PDB entry 8THC | electron microscopy, 3.67 A resolution | chains A and B of the 8 polymer chains in the assembly

Chain A:
Protein: ELG1 isoform 1
Organism: Saccharomyces cerevisiae
UniProt: A0A8H4F7G7 (A0A8H4F7G7_YEASX); residues 1-791 here = UniProt positions 1-791
Chain sequence (791 residues; numbered 1 to 791; the number before each row is that of its first residue):
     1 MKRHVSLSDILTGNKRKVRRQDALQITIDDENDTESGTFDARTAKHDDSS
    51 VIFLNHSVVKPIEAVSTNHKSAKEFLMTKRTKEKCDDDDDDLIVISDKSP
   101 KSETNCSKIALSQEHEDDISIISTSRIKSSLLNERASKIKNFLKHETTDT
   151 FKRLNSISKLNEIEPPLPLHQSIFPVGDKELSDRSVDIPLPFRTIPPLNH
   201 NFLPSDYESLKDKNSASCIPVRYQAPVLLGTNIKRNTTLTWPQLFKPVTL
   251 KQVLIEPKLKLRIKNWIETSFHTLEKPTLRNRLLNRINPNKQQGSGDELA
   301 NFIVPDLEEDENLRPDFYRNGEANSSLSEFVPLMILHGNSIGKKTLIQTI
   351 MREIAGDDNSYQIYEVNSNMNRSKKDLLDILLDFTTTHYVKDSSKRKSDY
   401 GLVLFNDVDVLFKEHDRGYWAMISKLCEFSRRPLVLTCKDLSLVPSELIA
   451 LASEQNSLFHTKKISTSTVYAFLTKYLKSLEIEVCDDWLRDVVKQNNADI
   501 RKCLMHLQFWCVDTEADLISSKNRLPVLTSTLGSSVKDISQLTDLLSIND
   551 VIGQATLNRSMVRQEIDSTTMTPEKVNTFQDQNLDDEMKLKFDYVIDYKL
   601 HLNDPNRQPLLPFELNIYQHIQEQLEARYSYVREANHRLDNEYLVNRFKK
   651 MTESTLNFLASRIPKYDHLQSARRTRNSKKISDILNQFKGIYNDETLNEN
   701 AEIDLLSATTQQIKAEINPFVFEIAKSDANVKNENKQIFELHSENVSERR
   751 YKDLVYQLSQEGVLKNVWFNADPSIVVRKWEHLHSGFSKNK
Unresolved in the structure: 1-175, 279-328, 392-397, 663-698, 734-768, 782-791
Residues lining bound ligands: ATP-gamma-S (AGS; phosphothiophosphoric acid-adenylate ester): Pro242, Gln243, Phe245, Lys246, Pro247, Gln252, Val253, Leu254, Ser340, Ile341, Gly342, Lys343, Lys344, Thr345, Asp407, Lys439, Phe472, Tyr476, Ile500, Arg501

Chain B:
Protein: Replication factor C subunit 4
Organism: Saccharomyces cerevisiae
UniProt: P40339 (RFC4_YEAST); residues 1-323 here = UniProt positions 1-323
Chain sequence (323 residues; each row starts with the number of its first residue):
     1 MSKTLSLQLPWVEKYRPQVLSDIVGNKETIDRLQQIAKDGNMPHMIISGM
    51 PGIGKTTSVHCLAHELLGRSYADGVLELNASDDRGIDVVRNQIKHFAQKK
   101 LHLPPGKHKIVILDEADSMTAGAQQALRRTMELYSNSTRFAFACNQSNKI
   151 IEPLQSRCAILRYSKLSDEDVLKRLLQIIKLEDVKYTNDGLEAIIFTAEG
   201 DMRQAINNLQSTVAGHGLVNADNVFKIVDSPHPLIVKKMLLASNLEDSIQ
   251 ILRTDLWKKGYSSIDIVTTSFRVTKNLAQVKESVRLEMIKEIGLTHMRIL
   301 EGVGTYLQLASMLAKIHKLNNKA
Unresolved in the structure: 1-5
Metal / ion sites: Mg2+: Thr56 (together with ATP-gamma-S)
Residues lining bound ligands:
  - ATP-gamma-S (AGS; phosphothiophosphoric acid-adenylate ester), molecule 1: Val12, Arg16, Pro17, Asp22, Ile23, Val24, Gly25, Pro51, Gly52, Ile53, Gly54, Lys55, Thr56, Thr57, Asn145, Leu166, Met202, Arg203
  - ATP-gamma-S (AGS), molecule 2: Arg128, Arg129, Glu132, Arg157
UniProt features mapped onto this chain:
  - binding site (ATP): Val12, Val24, Gly49 to Thr57, Asn145, Arg203

Chain A / chain B interface:
Pairs across the interface (127; chain A residue first):
  Arg193(A) with Glu246(B), salt bridge
  Ile195(A) with Gln250(B)
  Pro196(A) with Gln250(B), hydrogen bond (backbone-side chain)
  Leu198(A) with Asp247(B); Gln250(B); Ile251(B), hydrophobic
  His200(A) with Ile235(B); Asp255(B), salt bridge
  Phe202(A) with Leu234(B), hydrophobic; Ile235(B), hydrophobic
  Asp206(A) with Leu234(B)
  Tyr207(A) with Ala221(B), hydrophobic; Asp222(B); Phe225(B), hydrophobic; His232(B); Leu234(B), hydrophobic
  Ser209(A) with Lys237(B), hydrogen bond; Asn276(B)
  Leu210(A) with Phe196(B); Phe225(B), hydrophobic; Leu234(B), hydrophobic; Asn276(B), hydrogen bond (backbone-side chain)
  Lys211(A) with Glu192(B); Asn276(B)
  Asp212(A) with Asn276(B)
  Lys213(A) with Asn276(B); Ala278(B)
  Arg222(A) with Glu28(B), salt bridge
  Thr237(A) with Asn41(B), hydrogen bond (backbone-side chain)
  Thr238(A) with Asn41(B), hydrogen bond (backbone-side chain); His108(B); Arg139(B), hydrogen bond (backbone-side chain)
  Leu239(A) with Asn41(B), hydrogen bond (backbone-side chain); Asn136(B)
  Thr240(A) with Ser135(B), hydrogen bond; Arg139(B), hydrogen bond
  Gln243(A) with Glu132(B), hydrogen bond (side chain-backbone); Ser135(B)
  Asn367(A) with Arg129(B); Leu133(B)
  Ser368(A) with Arg90(B), hydrogen bond (backbone-side chain); Gln125(B), hydrogen bond (side chain-backbone); Ala126(B); Arg129(B)
  Asn369(A) with Arg90(B); Thr130(B)
  Met370(A) with Arg90(B), hydrogen bond (backbone-side chain)
  Asn371(A) with Arg90(B)
  Asn406(A) with Arg129(B), hydrogen bond
  Asp407(A) with Gln125(B); Arg128(B), salt bridge; Arg129(B)
  Asp409(A) with Arg128(B), salt bridge
  Val410(A) with Gln125(B)
  Phe412(A) with Ile86(B), hydrophobic; Gly122(B)
  His415(A) with Ile86(B); Arg90(B)
  Asp416(A) with Arg90(B), salt bridge
  Asn497(A) with Glu152(B)
  Asp499(A) with Glu152(B)
  Arg501(A) with Glu132(B), salt bridge; Ser156(B), hydrogen bond; Arg157(B)
  Lys502(A) with Gln155(B); Ser156(B); Ile160(B)
  Met505(A) with Pro43(B), hydrophobic; His44(B); Cys158(B); Ala159(B)
  Gln508(A) with Asn41(B); Pro43(B)
  Phe509(A) with Leu33(B), hydrophobic; Pro43(B), hydrophobic; Ala159(B), hydrophobic; Leu161(B), hydrophobic
  Trp510(A) with Glu28(B); Arg32(B), hydrogen bond (backbone-side chain)
  Val512(A) with Arg32(B); Ile36(B), hydrophobic
  Asp513(A) with Gln35(B), hydrogen bond (backbone-side chain)
  Thr514(A) with Asp31(B), hydrogen bond; Gln35(B)
  Glu515(A) with Asp31(B)
  Ala516(A) with Asp31(B); Arg32(B), hydrogen bond (backbone-side chain)
  Asp517(A) with Glu28(B); Arg32(B), hydrogen bond (backbone-side chain)
  Leu518(A) with Glu28(B); Arg32(B)
  Ile519(A) with Glu28(B)
  Leu545(A) with Lys290(B)
  Ile548(A) with Lys290(B)
  Val551(A) with Met297(B), hydrophobic
  Ile552(A) with Lys290(B); Gly293(B); Leu294(B)
  Ala555(A) with Met297(B), hydrophobic
  Thr556(A) with His296(B); Leu300(B)
  Arg559(A) with Leu300(B), hydrogen bond (side chain-backbone); Glu301(B), salt bridge
  Met561(A) with Leu300(B), hydrophobic
  Asp567(A) with Met119(B)
  Thr569(A) with Thr120(B); Ala121(B), hydrogen bond (side chain-backbone); Gly122(B), hydrogen bond (side chain-backbone)
  Pro612(A) with Met50(B); Gln146(B)
  Phe613(A) with Met50(B), hydrophobic
  Leu615(A) with Thr268(B); Phe271(B), hydrophobic; His296(B)
  Ile617(A) with Phe271(B), hydrophobic; Ile289(B); Gly293(B)
  His620(A) with Phe271(B); Lys275(B); Ile289(B)
  Ile621(A) with Leu286(B), hydrophobic; Ile289(B), hydrophobic; Lys290(B)
  Gln624(A) with Glu282(B), hydrogen bond; Leu286(B)
  Leu625(A) with Leu286(B), hydrophobic
  Arg628(A) with Glu282(B), salt bridge
Also at the interface, not in a pair above, chain A (74 interface residues in all): Pro197, Pro204, Lys344, His506, Cys511, Ser568, Val595, Leu611
Also at the interface, not in a pair above, chain B (74 interface residues in all): Thr29, Met45, Lys94, Asp168, Asp189, Pro233, Lys238, Val267, Leu277

Overview:
Chain A and chain B each contribute 74 residues to their interface; the contacts include 24 hydrogen bonds and
9 salt bridges. Polar pairs include Arg193(A)-Glu246(B), His200(A)-Asp255(B) and Arg222(A)-Glu28(B). One
ATP-gamma-S molecule is bound between chain A and chain B. Bound to chain B: ATP-gamma-S.
Chain A is ELG1 isoform 1 and chain B is Replication factor C subunit 4, both from Saccharomyces cerevisiae;
the structure, Structure of the Saccharomyces cerevisiae clamp unloader Elg1-RFC bound to a cracked PCNA, was
determined by electron microscopy (same publication as 8THB and 8THD).
